9BFX - chains A and D; structure by X-ray diffraction, 1.40 A resolution.

[Chain A]
Name: GTPase KRas
Organism: Homo sapiens
Notes: EC 3.6.5.2
Reference sequence: P01116 (RASK_HUMAN), isoform P01116-2; numbering as in UniProt (aligned over 1-169)
Chain sequence (170 residues; numbered 0 to 169; the number before each row is that of its first residue; numbering starts at 0):
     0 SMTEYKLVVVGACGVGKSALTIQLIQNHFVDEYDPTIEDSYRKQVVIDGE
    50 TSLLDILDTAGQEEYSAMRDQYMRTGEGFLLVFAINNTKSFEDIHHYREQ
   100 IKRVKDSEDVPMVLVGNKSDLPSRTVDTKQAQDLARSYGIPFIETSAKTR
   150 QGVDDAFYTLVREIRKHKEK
Disordered / not traced: 168-169
Covalently attached groups: compound A1AOD linked to Cys12
Sequence notes: expression tag (0); engineered mutation Cys12 (Gly in P01116); conflict Ser51 (Cys in P01116), Leu80 (Cys in P01116), Ser118 (Cys in P01116)
Bound ions: Mg2+: Ser17, Thr35 (together with GMP-PNP)
Residues lining bound ligands:
  - A1AOD (1-[(2E)-4-(dimethylamino)-4-methylpent-2-enoyl]-N-[(2R)-1-{[(2S,6S,8S,10R,14S,21M)-22-ethyl-21-{2-[(1S)-1-methoxyethyl]pyridin-3-yl}-18,18-dimethyl-9,15-dioxo-5,16-dioxa-2,10,22,28-tetraazapentacyclo[18.5.2.1~2,6~.1~10,14~.0~23,27~]nonacosa-1(25),20,23,26-tetraen-8-yl]amino}-3-methyl-1-oxobutan-2-yl]-4-fluoro-N-methylpiperidine-4-carboxamide (non-preferred name)): Tyr32, Pro34, Thr35, Ile36, Glu37, Ala59, Gly60, Gln61, Tyr64, Met67, Tyr71
  - GMP-PNP (GNP; phosphoaminophosphonic acid-guanylate ester): Ala11, Gly13, Val14, Gly15, Lys16, Ser17, Ala18, Phe28, Val29, Asp30, Glu31, Tyr32, Asp33, Pro34, Thr35, Thr58, Ala59, Gly60, Asn116, Lys117, Asp119, Leu120, Ser145, Ala146, Lys147
Curated features (UniProtKB/Swiss-Prot):
  - motif: Tyr32 to Tyr40 (Effector region)
  - binding site (GTP): Gly10, Ala11, Gly13 to Ala18, Val29 to Thr35, Ala59, Gly60, Asn116, Lys117, Asp119
  - modified residue: Met1 (N-acetylmethionine), Thr2 (N-acetylthreonine), Lys104 (N6-acetyllysine)
  - glycosylation: Thr35 (Microbial infection: O-linked (Glc) threonine)

[Chain D]
Name: Peptidyl-prolyl cis-trans isomerase A
Organism: Homo sapiens
Notes: EC 5.2.1.8
Reference sequence: P62937 (PPIA_HUMAN); residue numbers follow UniProt; this construct covers 1-165
Chain sequence (166 residues; numbered 0 to 165; the number before each row is that of its first residue; numbering starts at 0):
     0 SMVNPTVFFDIAVDGEPLGRVSFELFADKVPKTAENFRALSTGEKGFGYK
    50 GSCFHRIIPGFMCQGGDFTRHNGTGGKSIYGEKFEDENFILKHTGPGILS
   100 MANAGPNTNGSQFFICTAKTEWLDGKHVVFGKVKEGMNIVEAMERFGSRN
   150 GKTSKKITIADCGQLE
Disordered / not traced: 0-2, 165
Sequence notes: expression tag (0)
Residues lining bound ligands: A1AOD (1-[(2E)-4-(dimethylamino)-4-methylpent-2-enoyl]-N-[(2R)-1-{[(2S,6S,8S,10R,14S,21M)-22-ethyl-21-{2-[(1S)-1-methoxyethyl]pyridin-3-yl}-18,18-dimethyl-9,15-dioxo-5,16-dioxa-2,10,22,28-tetraazapentacyclo[18.5.2.1~2,6~.1~10,14~.0~23,27~]nonacosa-1(25),20,23,26-tetraen-8-yl]amino}-3-methyl-1-oxobutan-2-yl]-4-fluoro-N-methylpiperidine-4-carboxamide (non-preferred name)): Arg55, Ile57, Phe60, Met61, Gln63, Gly72, Thr73, Ala101, Asn102, Ala103, Gln111, Phe113, Trp121, Leu122, His126, Arg148
Curated features (UniProtKB/Swiss-Prot):
  - modified residue: Met1 (N-acetylmethionine), Val2 (N-acetylvaline), Lys28 (N6-acetyllysine), Lys44 (N6-acetyllysine), Lys76 (N6-acetyllysine), Ser77 (Phosphoserine), Lys82 (N6-acetyllysine), Thr93 (Phosphothreonine), Lys125 (N6-acetyllysine), Lys131 (N6-acetyllysine), Lys133 (N6-acetyllysine)
  - glycosylation: Asn108 (N-linked (GlcNAc...) asparagine)
  - cross-link (Glycyl lysine isopeptide (Lys-Gly)): Lys28 (interchain with G-Cter in SUMO2), Lys82 (interchain with G-Cter in SUMO2)

[How chain A and chain D interact]
Residue-residue contacts (15; chain A residue first):
  Glu31(A) with Arg69(D), salt bridge; Asn71(D), hydrogen bond
  Tyr32(A) with Thr73(D)
  Asp33(A) with Lys151(D), salt bridge
  Pro34(A) with Thr73(D)
  Ile36(A) with Arg55(D); Arg148(D); Asn149(D)
  Glu37(A) with Arg148(D), salt bridge; Asn149(D)
  Asp38(A) with Asn149(D), hydrogen bond
  Glu63(A) with Lys125(D), salt bridge
  Tyr64(A) with Trp121(D), hydrogen bond; Leu122(D)
  Met67(A) with Arg148(D)
Other interface residues (no listed pair), chain D (11 interface residues in all): Ile57

[In short]
10 residues of chain A and 11 residues of chain D are in contact; the contacts include 3 hydrogen bonds and 4
salt bridges. Polar contacts include Glu31(A)-Arg69(D), Asp33(A)-Lys151(D) and Glu37(A)-Arg148(D). Bound to
chain A: GMP-PNP. Ligands of chain D: compound A1AOD.
Here chain A is GTPase KRas and chain D is Peptidyl-prolyl cis-trans isomerase A, both from Homo sapiens.
Entry 9BFX (Tri-complex of Elironrasib (RMC-6291), KRAS G12C, and CypA) was determined by X-ray diffraction
(same publication as 9BFV, 9BFW, 9BFZ and 9BFY).
